PDB entry 6W19 | electron microscopy, 5.50 A resolution (low resolution: residue-level contacts below are approximate; hydrogen-bond / salt-bridge calls are withheld) | chains F and h of the 50 polymer chains in the assembly

== Chain F ==
Name: Major capsid protein
Organism: Epstein-Barr virus (strain B95-8)
UniProtKB: P03226 (MCP_EBVB9); residues 1-1381 here = UniProt positions 1-1381
Sequence (1381 residues; each row starts with the number of its first residue):
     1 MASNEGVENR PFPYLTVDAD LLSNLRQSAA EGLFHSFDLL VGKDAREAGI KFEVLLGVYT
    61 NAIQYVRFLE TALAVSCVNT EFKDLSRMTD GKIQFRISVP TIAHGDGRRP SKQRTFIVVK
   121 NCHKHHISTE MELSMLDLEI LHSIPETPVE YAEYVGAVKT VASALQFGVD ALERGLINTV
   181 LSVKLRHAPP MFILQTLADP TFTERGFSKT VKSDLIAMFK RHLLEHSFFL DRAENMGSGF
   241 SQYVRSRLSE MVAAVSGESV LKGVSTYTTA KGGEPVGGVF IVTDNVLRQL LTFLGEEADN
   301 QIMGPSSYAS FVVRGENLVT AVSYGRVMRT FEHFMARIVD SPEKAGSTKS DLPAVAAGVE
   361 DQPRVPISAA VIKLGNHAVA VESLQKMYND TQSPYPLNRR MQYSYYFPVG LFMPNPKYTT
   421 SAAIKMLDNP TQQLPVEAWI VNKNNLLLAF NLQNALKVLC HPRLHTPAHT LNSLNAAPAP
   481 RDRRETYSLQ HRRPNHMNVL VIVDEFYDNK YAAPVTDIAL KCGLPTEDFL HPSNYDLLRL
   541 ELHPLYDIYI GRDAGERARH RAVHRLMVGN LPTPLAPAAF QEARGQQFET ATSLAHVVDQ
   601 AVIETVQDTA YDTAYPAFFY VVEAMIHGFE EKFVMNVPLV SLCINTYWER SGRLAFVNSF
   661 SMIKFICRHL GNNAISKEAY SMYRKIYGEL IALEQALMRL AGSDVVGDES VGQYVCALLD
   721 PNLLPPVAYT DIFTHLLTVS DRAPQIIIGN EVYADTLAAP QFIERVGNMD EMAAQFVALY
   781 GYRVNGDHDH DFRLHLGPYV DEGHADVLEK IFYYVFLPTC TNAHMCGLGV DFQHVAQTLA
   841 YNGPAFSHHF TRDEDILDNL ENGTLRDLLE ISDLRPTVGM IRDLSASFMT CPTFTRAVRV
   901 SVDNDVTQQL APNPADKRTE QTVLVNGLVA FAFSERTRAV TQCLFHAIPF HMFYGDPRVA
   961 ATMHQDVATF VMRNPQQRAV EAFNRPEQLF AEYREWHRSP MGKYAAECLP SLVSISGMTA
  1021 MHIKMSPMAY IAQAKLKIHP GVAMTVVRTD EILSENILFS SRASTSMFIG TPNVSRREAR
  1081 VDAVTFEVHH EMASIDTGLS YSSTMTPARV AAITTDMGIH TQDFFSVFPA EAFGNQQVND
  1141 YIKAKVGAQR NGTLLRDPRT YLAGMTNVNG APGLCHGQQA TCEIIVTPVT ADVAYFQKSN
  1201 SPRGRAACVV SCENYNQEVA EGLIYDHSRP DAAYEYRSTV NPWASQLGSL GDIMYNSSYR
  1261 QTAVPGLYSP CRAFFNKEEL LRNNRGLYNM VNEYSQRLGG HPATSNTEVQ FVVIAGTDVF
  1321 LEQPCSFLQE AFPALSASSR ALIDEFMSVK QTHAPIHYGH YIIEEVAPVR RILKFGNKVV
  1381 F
Disordered / not traced: 1150-1168

== Chain h ==
Name: Triplex capsid protein 1
Organism: Epstein-Barr virus (strain B95-8)
UniProtKB: P03187 (TRX1_EBVB9); residue numbers follow UniProt; this construct covers 1-364
Sequence (364 residues; each row starts with the number of its first residue):
     1 MKVQGSVDRR RLQRRIAGLL PPPARRLNIS RGSEFTRDVR GLVEEHAQAS SLSAAAVWRA
    61 GLLAPGEVAV AGGGSGGGSF SWSGWRPPVF GDFLIHASSF NNAEATGTPL FQFKQSDPFS
   121 GVDAVFTPLS LFILMNHGRG VAARVEAGGG LTRMANLLYD SPATLADLVP DFGRLVADRR
   181 FHNFITPVGP LVENIKSTYL NKITTVVHGP VVSKAIPRST VKVTVPQEAF VDLDAWLSGG
   241 AGGGGGVCFV GGLGLQPCPA DARLYVALTY EEAGPRFTFF QSSRGHCQIM NILRIYYSPS
   301 IMHRYAVVQP LHIEELTFGA VACLGTFSAT DGWRRSAFNY RGSSLPVVEI DSFYSNVSDW
   361 EVIL
Disordered / not traced: 137-148, 239-254

== Chain F / chain h interface ==
Contacting residue pairs - 46 pairs, chain F then chain h:
  Arg67(F) with Val3(h)
  Leu69(F) with Met1(h); Lys2(h)
  Glu70(F) with Met1(h)
  Thr71(F) with Met1(h)
  Met135(F) with Pro22(h)
  Leu138(F) with Leu20(h); Pro22(h)
  Glu139(F) with Ala24(h)
  His142(F) with Leu20(h); Pro21(h); Pro22(h)
  Val161(F) with Leu20(h)
  Leu165(F) with Leu12(h); Ile16(h)
  Gln166(F) with Asp8(h); Leu12(h)
  Val169(F) with Gln4(h); Asp8(h); Leu12(h)
  Leu172(F) with Ser6(h)
  Glu173(F) with Val3(h); Gln4(h); Gly5(h)
  Pro305(F) with Met1(h)
  Ser306(F) with Lys2(h)
  Ser307(F) with Lys2(h)
  Tyr308(F) with Gly5(h)
  Val365(F) with Lys2(h)
  Ile367(F) with Met1(h)
  Ile1069(F) with Gly5(h)
  Gly1070(F) with Gly5(h)
  Thr1071(F) with Arg11(h)
  Pro1072(F) with Ser6(h); Arg11(h); Arg15(h)
  Asn1073(F) with Arg15(h)
  Val1074(F) with Arg15(h); Ile16(h)
  Arg1076(F) with Leu19(h); Gly77(h); Phe80(h)
  Phe1086(F) with Leu19(h); Leu20(h)
  His1090(F) with Gly5(h); Ser6(h)
Interface residues without a listed pair, chain F (36 interface residues in all): Phe68, Leu133, Leu176, Pro366, Ser1075, Ala1079, Val1084
Interface residues without a listed pair, chain h (23 interface residues in all): Val7, Arg9, Pro23, Arg25, Gly78

== Overview ==
The interface between chain F and chain h involves 36 residues on one side and 23 on the other.
Here chain F is Major capsid protein and chain h is Triplex capsid protein 1, both from Epstein-Barr virus
(strain B95-8). Entry 6W19 (Structures of Capsid and Capsid-Associated Tegument Complex inside the
Epstein-Barr Virus) was determined by electron microscopy together with 6W2D and 6W2E from the same study.
